Entry 5TXM (X-ray diffraction, 2.70 A resolution); this record covers chains A and P of the 4 polymer chains in the assembly.

[Chain A]
Name: HIV-1 Reverse Transcriptase P66 subunit
From: Human immunodeficiency virus type 1 group M subtype B (isolate BH10)
Notes: EC 2.7.7.49
UniProt: P03366 (POL_HV1B1); residues 1-555 here correspond to UniProt positions 600-1154 (UniProt number = residue number + 599)
Chain sequence (557 residues; row label = number of the first residue in the row; numbers below 1 keep their minus sign (Met-1 is residue -1)):
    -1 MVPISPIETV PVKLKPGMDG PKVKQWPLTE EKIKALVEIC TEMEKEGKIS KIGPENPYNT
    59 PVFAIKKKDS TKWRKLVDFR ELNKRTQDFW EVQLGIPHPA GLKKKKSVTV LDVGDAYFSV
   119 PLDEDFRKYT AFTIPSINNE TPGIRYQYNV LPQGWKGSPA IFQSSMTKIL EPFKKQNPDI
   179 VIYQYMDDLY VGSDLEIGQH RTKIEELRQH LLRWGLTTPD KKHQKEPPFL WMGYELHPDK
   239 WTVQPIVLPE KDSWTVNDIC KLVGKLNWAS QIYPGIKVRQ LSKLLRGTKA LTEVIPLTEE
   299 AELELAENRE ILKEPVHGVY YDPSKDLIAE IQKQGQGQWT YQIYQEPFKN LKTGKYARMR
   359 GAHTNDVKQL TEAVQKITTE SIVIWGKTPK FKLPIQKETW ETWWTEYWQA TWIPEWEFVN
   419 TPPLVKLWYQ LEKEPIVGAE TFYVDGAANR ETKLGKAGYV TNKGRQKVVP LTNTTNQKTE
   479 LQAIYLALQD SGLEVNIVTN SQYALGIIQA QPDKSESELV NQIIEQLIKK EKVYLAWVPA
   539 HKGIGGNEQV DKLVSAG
Unresolved in the structure: 555
Sequence notes: initiating methionine (-1); expression tag (0); engineered mutation Cys258 (Gln857 in P03366), Ser280 (Cys879 in P03366), Asn498 (Asp1097 in P03366)
Ion coordination: Mg2+ site 1: Asp110, Val111, Asp185 (together with 2',3'-dideoxyadenosine triphosphate); Mg2+ site 2: Asp443, Asp549
Ligand contacts: 2',3'-dideoxyadenosine triphosphate (DDS): Lys65, Lys70, Arg72, Leu74, Asp110, Val111, Gly112, Asp113, Ala114, Tyr115, Gln151, Met184, Asp185
UniProt features mapped onto this chain:
  - region: Phe227 to His235 (RT 'primer grip')
  - motif: Trp398 to Trp414 (Tryptophan repeat motif)
  - binding site (Mg(2+)): Asp110, Asp185, Asp186, Asp443, Glu478, Asp549
  - site: Trp401 (Essential for RT p66/p51 heterodimerization), Trp414 (Essential for RT p66/p51 heterodimerization), Phe440, Tyr441 (Cleavage)
Reported in the primary citation:
  - Mg2+ coordination: Asp110, Val111, Asp185
  - binding site for 2',3'-dideoxyadenosine triphosphate: Arg72, Tyr115
  - contacts within the chain: Arg72-Gln151 (hydrogen bond)
  - mutagenesis - D498N: unchanged catalytic activity (citing earlier work)

[Chain P]
Molecule: 21-nt DNA strand
Sequence (21 nucleotides; each row starts with the number of its first residue):
   802 ACAGTCCCTG TTCGGXCGCC G
Unresolved in the structure: 802
Modified positions: MRG (N2-(3-mercaptopropyl)-2'-deoxyguanosine-5'-monophosphate) at position 817

[Interface between chain A and chain P]
Pairs across the interface - 35 pairs, chain A then chain P:
  Tyr115(A) - DG822(P)  base contact
  Tyr183(A) - DC821(P)  hydrogen bond to the base
  Tyr183(A) - DG822(P)  sugar contact
  Met184(A) - DG822(P)  sugar contact
  Asp185(A) - DG822(P)  sugar contact
  Asp186(A) - DG822(P)  phosphate contact
  Met230(A) - DC821(P)  sugar contact
  Met230(A) - DG822(P)  phosphate contact
  Gly231(A) - DC821(P)  phosphate contact
  Cys258(A) - MRG_817(P)  covalent bond
  Cys258(A) - DC818(P)  sugar contact
  Lys259(A) - DC818(P)  phosphate contact
  Lys259(A) - DG819(P)  phosphate contact
  Gly262(A) - DG819(P)  sugar contact
  Lys263(A) - DG819(P)  phosphate contact
  Lys263(A) - DC820(P)  phosphate contact
  Trp266(A) - DC820(P)  sugar contact
  Leu283(A) - MRG_817(P)  base contact
  Arg358(A) - DT812(P)  salt bridge to the phosphate
  Gly359(A) - DG811(P)  phosphate contact
  Ala360(A) - DG811(P)  phosphate contact
  His361(A) - DT810(P)  salt bridge to the phosphate
  Arg448(A) - DG805(P)  base contact
  Arg448(A) - DT806(P)  hydrogen bond to the base
  Arg448(A) - DC807(P)  sugar contact
  Arg448(A) - DC808(P)  phosphate contact
  Lys451(A) - DC808(P)  salt bridge to the phosphate
  Thr473(A) - DC808(P)  phosphate contact
  Thr473(A) - DC809(P)  hydrogen bond to the phosphate
  Gln475(A) - DC808(P)  sugar contact
  Gln475(A) - DC809(P)  phosphate contact
  Lys476(A) - DC809(P)  phosphate contact
  Tyr501(A) - DC809(P)  phosphate contact
  Tyr501(A) - DT810(P)  hydrogen bond to the phosphate
  Ile505(A) - DT810(P)  phosphate contact
Interface residues without a listed pair, chain A (29 interface residues in all): Ile94, Pro157, Asn255, Leu289, Arg356
Interface residues without a listed pair, chain P (15 interface residues in all): DT813

[Overview]
The interface between chain A and chain P involves 29 residues on one side and 15 on the other, with 1
covalent bond, 4 hydrogen bonds and 3 salt bridges. Polar contacts include Tyr183(A)-DC821(P),
Arg448(A)-DT806(P) and Thr473(A)-DC809(P). From the paper: a binding site for 2',3'-dideoxyadenosine
triphosphate at Arg72(A) and Tyr115(A); D498N of chain A leaves catalytic activity unchanged.
Chain A is HIV-1 Reverse Transcriptase P66 subunit (Human immunodeficiency virus type 1 group M subtype B
(isolate BH10)) and chain P is a 21-nt DNA strand; the structure, Structure of HIV-1 reverse transcriptase
(RT) ternary complex with a double stranded DNA and an incoming ..., was determined by X-ray diffraction (same
publication as 5TXL, 5TXN, 5TXO and 5TXP).
